6B9M - chains A and D of the 4 polymer chains in the assembly; structure by X-ray diffraction, 1.68 A resolution.

Chain A:
Name: E3 ubiquitin-protein ligase UHRF1
From: Danio rerio
Notes: EC 2.3.2.27
Reference sequence: E7EZF3 (UHRF1_DANRE), isoform E7EZF3-2; numbering as in UniProt (aligned over 129-280)
Amino-acid sequence (153 residues; row label = number of the first residue in the row):
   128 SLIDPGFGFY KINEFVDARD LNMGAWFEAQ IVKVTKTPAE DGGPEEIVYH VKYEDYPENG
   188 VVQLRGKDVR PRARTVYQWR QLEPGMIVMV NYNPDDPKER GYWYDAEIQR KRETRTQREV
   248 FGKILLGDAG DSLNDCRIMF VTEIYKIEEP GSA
Disordered / not traced: 278-280
Differences from the reference sequence: expression tag (128)
Reported in the primary citation:
  - mutagenesis - N149A, N186A: unchanged binding to E3 ubiquitin-protein ligase UHRF1 (chain D)

Chain D:
Name: E3 ubiquitin-protein ligase UHRF1
From: Homo sapiens
Notes: EC 2.3.2.27
Reference sequence: Q96T88 (UHRF1_HUMAN); residue numbers follow UniProt; this construct covers 638-678
Amino-acid sequence (41 residues; each row starts with the number of its first residue):
   638 ASPRTGKGKW KRKSAGGGPS RAGSPRRTSK KTKVEPYSLT A
Disordered / not traced: 638-647, 665-678
Swiss-Prot annotation at these positions:
  - modified residue (Phosphoserine): Ser639, Ser651
  - cross-link: Lys670 (Glycyl lysine isopeptide (Lys-Gly) (interchain with G-Cter in SUMO2))
  - mutagenesis: Ser639 (S639A: Prevents phosphorylation by CDK1 during M phase, leading to increased stability; S639D: Mimics phosphorylation; impaired interaction with USP7, leading to decreased stability), Ser651 (S651A: No effect on in vitro phosphorylation by PKA), Ser666 (S666A: No effect on in vitro phosphorylation by PKA)
Reported in the primary citation:
  - mutagenesis - R649A/P656G: increased binding to H3K9me3
  - binding site for E3 ubiquitin-protein ligase UHRF1 (chain A): Lys648 to Arg664
  - conformationally variable residues: Lys648 to Ser651

Chain A / chain D interface:
Residue-residue contacts - 45 pairs, chain A then chain D:
  Asp144(A) - Arg649(D)  salt bridge
  Asp147(A) - Pro656(D)
  Asp147(A) - Ser657(D)  hydrogen bond
  Asp147(A) - Arg658(D)  hydrogen bond (side chain-backbone)
  Leu148(A) - Arg658(D)
  Asn149(A) - Ser657(D)  hydrogen bond
  Asn149(A) - Arg658(D)
  Met150(A) - Gly655(D)
  Met150(A) - Pro656(D)  hydrophobic
  Met150(A) - Ser657(D)
  Trp153(A) - Arg649(D)
  Phe154(A) - Arg649(D)
  Phe154(A) - Gly654(D)
  Phe154(A) - Gly655(D)
  Phe154(A) - Pro656(D)
  Glu155(A) - Lys648(D)
  Glu155(A) - Arg649(D)  salt bridge
  Tyr180(A) - Pro656(D)  hydrophobic
  Asp182(A) - Lys648(D)  salt bridge
  Tyr183(A) - Gly654(D)  hydrogen bond (side chain-backbone)
  Tyr183(A) - Gly655(D)
  Tyr183(A) - Pro656(D)
  Asn186(A) - Pro656(D)  hydrogen bond (side chain-backbone)
  Asn186(A) - Arg658(D)  hydrogen bond (side chain-backbone)
  Asn186(A) - Ala659(D)
  Asn186(A) - Gly660(D)  hydrogen bond (backbone-backbone)
  Val188(A) - Gly660(D)
  Val189(A) - Arg658(D)
  Val189(A) - Ala659(D)
  Val189(A) - Gly660(D)
  Arg199(A) - Arg649(D)
  Ala200(A) - Arg649(D)
  Met216(A) - Arg649(D)
  Asn218(A) - Lys650(D)  hydrogen bond (side chain-backbone)
  Arg227(A) - Lys650(D)  hydrogen bond (side chain-backbone)
  Arg227(A) - Ser651(D)
  Arg227(A) - Ala652(D)
  Gly228(A) - Ser651(D)
  Gly228(A) - Ala652(D)  hydrogen bond (backbone-backbone)
  Tyr229(A) - Ala652(D)
  Tyr229(A) - Gly653(D)
  Tyr229(A) - Gly654(D)  hydrogen bond (side chain-backbone)
  Trp230(A) - Arg649(D)
  Trp230(A) - Lys650(D)  hydrogen bond (side chain-backbone)
  Trp230(A) - Ser651(D)  hydrogen bond
Interface residues without a listed pair, chain A (24 interface residues in all): Glu185, Tyr272
Interface features reported in the paper:
  - specific contacts: Phe154(A)-Pro656(D), Tyr180(A)-Pro656(D), Tyr183(A)-Pro656(D), Asn186(A)-Pro656(D) (hydrogen bond)
  - interface residues, chain A: Asp144(A), Asp147(A), Asn149(A), Glu155(A), Tyr180(A), Asp182(A), Asn186(A), Arg227(A), Gly228(A), Tyr229(A), Trp230(A)
  - hot spots on chain A (mutagenesis) - D144A (Kd 272 uM), D147A (Kd 23.5 uM), E155A (Kd 281 uM): decreased binding to E3 ubiquitin-protein ligase UHRF1 (chain D)
  - interface residues, chain D: Lys648(D), Arg649(D), Lys650(D), Ser651(D), Ala652(D), Gly654(D), Pro656(D), Ser657(D), Arg658(D)
  - hot spots on chain D (mutagenesis) - R649A (20-fold), P656G (Kd of 29.8 uM), S657A (2-fold): decreased binding to E3 ubiquitin-protein ligase UHRF1 (chain A)

Overview:
Chain A and chain D form an interface of 24 and 13 residues respectively, with 13 hydrogen bonds and 3 salt
bridges. Polar contacts include Asp144(A)-Arg649(D), Glu155(A)-Arg649(D) and Asp182(A)-Lys648(D). The paper
describes contacts between Phe154(A) and Pro656(D), Tyr180(A) and Pro656(D) and Tyr183(A) and Pro656(D); a
hydrogen bond between Asn186(A) and Pro656(D). From the paper: a binding site for E3 ubiquitin-protein ligase
UHRF1 (chain A) at Lys648(D); D144A, D147A and E155A of chain A reduce binding to E3 ubiquitin-protein ligase
UHRF1 (chain D); 9 substitutions were tested in all.
Chain A is E3 ubiquitin-protein ligase UHRF1 (Danio rerio) and chain D is E3 ubiquitin-protein ligase UHRF1
(Homo sapiens); the structure, Crystal structure of UHRF1 TTD domain in complex with the polybasic region, was
determined by X-ray diffraction.
